Entry 8DT3 (electron microscopy, 3.30 A resolution); this record covers chains H and L of the 3 polymer chains in the assembly.

# Chain H
Molecule: Heavy chain Fab of SW186
From: Mus musculus
Notes: antibody fragment or engineered binder
Sequence (232 residues; row label = number of the first residue in the row):
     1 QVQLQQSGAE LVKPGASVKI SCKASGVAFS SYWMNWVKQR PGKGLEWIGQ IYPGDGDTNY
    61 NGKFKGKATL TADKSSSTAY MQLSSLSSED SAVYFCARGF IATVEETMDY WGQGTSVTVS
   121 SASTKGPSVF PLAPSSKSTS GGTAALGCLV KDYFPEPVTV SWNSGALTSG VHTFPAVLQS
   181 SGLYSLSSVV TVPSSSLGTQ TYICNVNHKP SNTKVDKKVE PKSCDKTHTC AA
Disordered / not traced: 124-232
Cystine bridges: Cys-22/Cys-96
From the paper describing this entry:
  - mutagenesis - D109A: abolished binding to spike protein

# Chain L
Molecule: Light chain Fab of SW186
From: Mus musculus
Notes: antibody fragment or engineered binder
Sequence (231 residues; row label = number of the first residue in the row):
     2 DIQMTQTTSS LSASLGDRVT ISCRASQDIS NYLNWYQQKP DGTVKLLIYY TSRLHSGVPS
    62 RFSGSGSGTD YSLTISNLEQ EDIATYFCQQ SHTLPWTFGG GTKLEIKRTV AAPSVFIFPP
   122 SDEQLKSGTA SVVCLLNNFY PREAKVQWKV DNALQSGNSQ ESVTEQDSKD STYSLSSTLT
   182 LSKADYEKHK VYACEVTHQG LSSPVTKSFN RGRVLARASP SPSPSLSREA C
Disordered / not traced: 111-232
Cystine bridges: Cys-24/Cys-89
From the paper describing this entry:
  - binding site for N-acetylglucosamine: Tyr-50

# How chain H and chain L interact
Contacting residue pairs (31; chain H residue first):
  Asn-35(H) with Trp-97(L)
  Gln-39(H) with Gln-39(L), hydrogen bond
  Leu-45(H) with Phe-88(L), hydrophobic; Phe-99(L), hydrophobic
  Trp-47(H) with Leu-95(L); Trp-97(L); Phe-99(L), hydrophobic
  Gln-50(H) with Trp-97(L)
  Asn-59(H) with Leu-95(L)
  Phe-95(H) with Gly-43(L)
  Ala-102(H) with Tyr-50(L), hydrophobic
  Val-104(H) with Tyr-33(L)
  Glu-105(H) with Tyr-33(L); Asn-35(L); Tyr-50(L); Tyr-51(L), hydrogen bond (side chain-backbone); Ser-92(L), hydrogen bond
  Glu-106(H) with Asn-35(L), hydrogen bond (backbone-side chain); Ser-92(L); Trp-97(L)
  Thr-107(H) with Asn-35(L); Tyr-37(L); Leu-47(L); Tyr-50(L)
  Met-108(H) with Tyr-37(L), hydrogen bond (backbone-side chain); Leu-47(L); Gln-90(L); Phe-99(L), hydrophobic
  Asp-109(H) with Leu-47(L)
  Trp-111(H) with Tyr-37(L); Val-45(L), hydrophobic
Other interface residues (no listed pair), chain H (18 interface residues in all): Val-37, Gly-44, Glu-46
Other interface residues (no listed pair), chain L (20 interface residues in all): Leu-34, His-56, Pro-96, Gly-100, Gly-101

# Overview
The interface between chain H and chain L involves 18 residues on one side and 20 on the other; the contacts
include 5 hydrogen bonds. Polar pairs include Gln-39(H)/Gln-39(L), Glu-105(H)/Tyr-51(L) and
Glu-105(H)/Ser-92(L). From the paper: a binding site for N-acetylglucosamine at Tyr-50(L); D109A of chain H
abolishes binding to spike protein.
Here chain H is Heavy chain Fab of SW186 and chain L is Light chain Fab of SW186, both from Mus musculus.
Entry 8DT3 (Cryo-EM structure of spike binding to Fab of neutralizing antibody (locally refined)) was
determined by electron microscopy.
